Entry 2ZVL (X-ray diffraction, 2.50 A resolution); this record covers chains C and W of the 6 polymer chains in the assembly.

# Chain C
Name: Proliferating cell nuclear antigen
From: Homo sapiens
UniProtKB: P12004 (PCNA_HUMAN); residue numbers follow UniProt; this construct covers 1-261
Sequence (261 residues; row label = number of the first residue in the row):
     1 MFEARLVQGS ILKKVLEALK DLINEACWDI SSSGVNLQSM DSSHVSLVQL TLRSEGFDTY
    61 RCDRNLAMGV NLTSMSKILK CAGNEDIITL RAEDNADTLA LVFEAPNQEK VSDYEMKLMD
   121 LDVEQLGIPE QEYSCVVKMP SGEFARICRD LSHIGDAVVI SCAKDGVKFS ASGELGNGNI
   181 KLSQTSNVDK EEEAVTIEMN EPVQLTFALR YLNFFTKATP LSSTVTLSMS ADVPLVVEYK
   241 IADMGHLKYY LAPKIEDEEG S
Disordered / not traced: 186-193, 256-261
UniProt features mapped onto this chain:
  - DNA-binding region: Arg-61 to Lys-80
  - modified residue: Lys-14 (N6-acetyllysine), Lys-77 (N6-acetyllysine), Lys-80 (N6-acetyllysine), Tyr-211 (Phosphotyrosine), Lys-248 (N6-acetyllysine)
  - cross-link (Glycyl lysine isopeptide (Lys-Gly)): Lys-164 (interchain with G-Cter in SUMO2), Lys-254 (interchain with G-Cter in SUMO2)
  - natural variant: Ser-228 (S228I: In ATLD2)
  - mutagenesis: Lys-13 (K13R: Inhibits acetylation, recruitment to DNA damage sites, inducible ubiquitination and protein degradation, DNA replication and repair synthesis efficiencies, but homotrimer formation, nuclear ...), Lys-14 (K14R: Inhibits acetylation, recruitment to DNA damage sites, inducible ubiquitination and protein degradation, DNA replication and repair synthesis efficiencies, but homotrimer formation, nuclear ...), Lys-20 (K20R: Inhibits acetylation, recruitment to DNA damage sites, inducible ubiquitination and protein degradation, DNA replication and repair synthesis efficiencies, but homotrimer formation, nuclear ...), Met-40 (M40A: Complete loss of interaction with UHRF2), Ser-43 to Val-45 (No effect on POLD3-binding. Impairs binding to ALKBH2), Lys-77 (K77A: Inhibits recruitment to DNA damage sites, but nuclear localization is similar as the wild-type; in association with A-80 ...), Lys-80 (K80A: Inhibits recruitment to DNA damage sites, but nuclear localization is similar as the wild-type; in association with A-77 ...), Gln-125 to Ile-128 (Strong decrease in POLD3-binding. Impairs binding to ALKBH2), Ile-128 (I128A: Complete loss of interaction with UHRF2), Lys-164 (K164R: Abolishes ubiquitination. No effect on interaction with SHPRH), Val-188 to Lys-190 (No effect on POLD3-binding. No effect on ALKBH2-binding), Tyr-211 (Y211F: Alters chromatin-associated PCNA stability and its function in DNA replication and repair), 3 further mutagenesis entries in UniProt
Disulfide bonds: Cys-135/Cys-162
Bound ions: Zn2+: His-44 (shared with His-863(W), Asp-866(W) of chain W)

# Chain W
Name: DNA polymerase kappa
Notes: EC 2.7.7.7
Sequence (14 residues; each row starts with the number of its first residue):
   861 PKHTLDIFFK PLTH
Disordered / not traced: 873-874
Bound ions: Zn2+: His-863, Asp-866 (shared with His-44(C) of chain C)
Reported in the primary citation:
  - mutagenesis - K862Q: unchanged binding to PCNA

# How chain C and chain W interact
Residue-residue contacts (33; chain C residue first):
  Met-40(C) / Leu-865(W)
  Met-40(C) / Asp-866(W)
  Met-40(C) / Phe-869(W)
  Ser-43(C) / Lys-862(W)
  Ser-43(C) / His-863(W)  hydrogen bond (backbone-backbone)
  His-44(C) / His-863(W)  hydrogen bond (backbone-backbone)
  His-44(C) / Thr-864(W)
  His-44(C) / Leu-865(W)  hydrogen bond (backbone-backbone)
  His-44(C) / Asp-866(W)  salt bridge
  Val-45(C) / Pro-861(W)
  Val-45(C) / Thr-864(W)
  Val-45(C) / Leu-865(W)
  Ser-46(C) / Leu-865(W)
  Leu-47(C) / Leu-865(W)
  Glu-124(C) / Pro-871(W)
  Gln-125(C) / Pro-871(W)
  Gln-125(C) / Leu-872(W)  hydrogen bond (backbone-backbone)
  Leu-126(C) / Phe-869(W)
  Leu-126(C) / Lys-870(W)
  Leu-126(C) / Pro-871(W)
  Gly-127(C) / Phe-869(W)
  Gly-127(C) / Lys-870(W)  hydrogen bond (backbone-backbone)
  Gly-127(C) / Leu-872(W)
  Ile-128(C) / Phe-869(W)  hydrophobic
  Pro-129(C) / Phe-868(W)
  Asp-232(C) / Phe-868(W)
  Val-233(C) / Phe-868(W)  hydrophobic
  Pro-234(C) / Leu-865(W)  hydrophobic
  Pro-234(C) / Phe-868(W)
  Tyr-250(C) / Phe-869(W)  hydrophobic
  Ala-252(C) / Thr-864(W)
  Ala-252(C) / Leu-865(W)
  Ile-255(C) / Pro-861(W)

# Overview
Chain C and chain W form an interface of 18 and 11 residues respectively; the contacts include 5 hydrogen
bonds and 1 salt bridge. Polar pairs include His-44(C)/Asp-866(W), Ser-43(C)/His-863(W) and
His-44(C)/His-863(W). UniProt lists 23 mutagenesis sites on chain C. From the paper: K862Q of chain W leaves
binding to PCNA unchanged.
Here chain C is Proliferating cell nuclear antigen (Homo sapiens) and chain W is DNA polymerase kappa. Entry
2ZVL (Crystal structure of PCNA in complex with DNA polymerase kappa fragment) was determined by X-ray
diffraction, deposited together with 2ZVK and 2ZVM.
